5X2R - chains B and C of the 4 polymer chains in the assembly; structure by X-ray diffraction, 2.70 A resolution.

== Chain B ==
Molecule: Hemoglobin subunit beta
From: Homo sapiens
UniProt: P68871 (HBB_HUMAN); residues 1-146 here correspond to UniProt positions 2-147 (UniProt number = residue number + 1)
Sequence (146 residues; each row starts with the number of its first residue):
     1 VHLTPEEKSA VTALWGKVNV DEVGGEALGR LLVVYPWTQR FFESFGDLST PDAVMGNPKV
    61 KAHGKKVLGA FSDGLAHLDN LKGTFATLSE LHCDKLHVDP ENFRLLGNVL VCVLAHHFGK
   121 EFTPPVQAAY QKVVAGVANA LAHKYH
Unresolved in the structure: 1
Bound ions: heme Fe near His92 (its only coordinating residue here)
Residues lining bound ligands: heme (HEM): Leu31, Thr38, Phe41, Phe42, Ser44, Phe45, His63, Lys66, Val67, Ala70, Phe71, Phe85, Leu88, Leu91, His92, Leu96, Val98, Asn102, Phe103, Leu106, Val137, Leu141

== Chain C ==
Molecule: Hemoglobin subunit alpha
From: Homo sapiens
UniProt: P69905 (HBA_HUMAN); residues 1-141 here correspond to UniProt positions 2-142 (UniProt number = residue number + 1)
Sequence (141 residues; row label = number of the first residue in the row):
     1 VLSPADKTNV KAAWGKVGAH AGEYGAEALE RMFLSFPTTK TYFPHFDLSH GSAQVKGHGK
    61 KVADALTNAV AHVDDMPNAL SALSDLHAHK LRVDPVNFKL LSHCLLVTLA AHLPAEFTPA
   121 VHASLDKFLA SVSTVLTSKY R
Unresolved in the structure: 1
Bound ions: heme Fe near His87 (its only coordinating residue here)
Residues lining bound ligands: heme (HEM): Met32, Tyr42, Phe43, His45, Phe46, His58, Lys61, Val62, Ala65, Leu66, Leu83, Leu86, His87, Leu91, Val93, Asn97, Phe98, Leu101, Leu105, Leu129, Leu136

== Interface between chain B and chain C ==
Residue-residue contacts (19; chain B residue first):
  Val33(B) with Arg141(C)
  Pro36(B) with Tyr140(C); Arg141(C)
  Trp37(B) with Arg92(C); Val93(C); Asp94(C); Pro95(C); Tyr140(C)
  Gln39(B) with Arg92(C); Arg141(C)
  Arg40(B) with Tyr42(C); Leu91(C), hydrogen bond (side chain-backbone); Arg92(C)
  Ser49(B) with Arg141(C)
  Pro51(B) with Arg141(C)
  His97(B) with Thr38(C)
  Asp99(B) with Asp94(C); Val96(C)
  Asn102(B) with Asp94(C), hydrogen bond
Interface residues without a listed pair, chain B (12 interface residues in all): Leu48, Glu101
Interface residues without a listed pair, chain C (11 interface residues in all): Thr41

== Overview ==
Chain B and chain C form an interface of 12 and 11 residues respectively; the contacts include 2 hydrogen
bonds. Among the polar pairs are Arg40(B)-Leu91(C) and Asn102(B)-Asp94(C). Chain B binds heme. Bound to chain
C: heme.
Here chain B is Hemoglobin subunit beta and chain C is Hemoglobin subunit alpha, both from Homo sapiens. Entry
5X2R (Direct Observation of Conformational Population Shifts in Hemoglobin: Crystal Structure of Half-Liganded
Hemoglobin after Adding 10 ...) was determined by X-ray diffraction (same publication as 5X2S, 5X2U and 5X2T).
